PDB entry 9D49 | electron microscopy, 2.65 A resolution | chains J and R of the 12 polymer chains in the assembly

# Chain J (and R)
Molecule: Fatty acid synthase subunit alpha
Source organism: Saccharomyces cerevisiae
Notes: EC 2.3.1.86, 1.1.1.100, 2.3.1.41; chain R of this document is another copy of the same molecule, construct and numbering; everything in this record applies to it too
UniProt: P19097 (FAS2_YEAST); residues 1-1887 here = UniProt positions 1-1887
Sequence (1887 residues; row label = number of the first residue in the row):
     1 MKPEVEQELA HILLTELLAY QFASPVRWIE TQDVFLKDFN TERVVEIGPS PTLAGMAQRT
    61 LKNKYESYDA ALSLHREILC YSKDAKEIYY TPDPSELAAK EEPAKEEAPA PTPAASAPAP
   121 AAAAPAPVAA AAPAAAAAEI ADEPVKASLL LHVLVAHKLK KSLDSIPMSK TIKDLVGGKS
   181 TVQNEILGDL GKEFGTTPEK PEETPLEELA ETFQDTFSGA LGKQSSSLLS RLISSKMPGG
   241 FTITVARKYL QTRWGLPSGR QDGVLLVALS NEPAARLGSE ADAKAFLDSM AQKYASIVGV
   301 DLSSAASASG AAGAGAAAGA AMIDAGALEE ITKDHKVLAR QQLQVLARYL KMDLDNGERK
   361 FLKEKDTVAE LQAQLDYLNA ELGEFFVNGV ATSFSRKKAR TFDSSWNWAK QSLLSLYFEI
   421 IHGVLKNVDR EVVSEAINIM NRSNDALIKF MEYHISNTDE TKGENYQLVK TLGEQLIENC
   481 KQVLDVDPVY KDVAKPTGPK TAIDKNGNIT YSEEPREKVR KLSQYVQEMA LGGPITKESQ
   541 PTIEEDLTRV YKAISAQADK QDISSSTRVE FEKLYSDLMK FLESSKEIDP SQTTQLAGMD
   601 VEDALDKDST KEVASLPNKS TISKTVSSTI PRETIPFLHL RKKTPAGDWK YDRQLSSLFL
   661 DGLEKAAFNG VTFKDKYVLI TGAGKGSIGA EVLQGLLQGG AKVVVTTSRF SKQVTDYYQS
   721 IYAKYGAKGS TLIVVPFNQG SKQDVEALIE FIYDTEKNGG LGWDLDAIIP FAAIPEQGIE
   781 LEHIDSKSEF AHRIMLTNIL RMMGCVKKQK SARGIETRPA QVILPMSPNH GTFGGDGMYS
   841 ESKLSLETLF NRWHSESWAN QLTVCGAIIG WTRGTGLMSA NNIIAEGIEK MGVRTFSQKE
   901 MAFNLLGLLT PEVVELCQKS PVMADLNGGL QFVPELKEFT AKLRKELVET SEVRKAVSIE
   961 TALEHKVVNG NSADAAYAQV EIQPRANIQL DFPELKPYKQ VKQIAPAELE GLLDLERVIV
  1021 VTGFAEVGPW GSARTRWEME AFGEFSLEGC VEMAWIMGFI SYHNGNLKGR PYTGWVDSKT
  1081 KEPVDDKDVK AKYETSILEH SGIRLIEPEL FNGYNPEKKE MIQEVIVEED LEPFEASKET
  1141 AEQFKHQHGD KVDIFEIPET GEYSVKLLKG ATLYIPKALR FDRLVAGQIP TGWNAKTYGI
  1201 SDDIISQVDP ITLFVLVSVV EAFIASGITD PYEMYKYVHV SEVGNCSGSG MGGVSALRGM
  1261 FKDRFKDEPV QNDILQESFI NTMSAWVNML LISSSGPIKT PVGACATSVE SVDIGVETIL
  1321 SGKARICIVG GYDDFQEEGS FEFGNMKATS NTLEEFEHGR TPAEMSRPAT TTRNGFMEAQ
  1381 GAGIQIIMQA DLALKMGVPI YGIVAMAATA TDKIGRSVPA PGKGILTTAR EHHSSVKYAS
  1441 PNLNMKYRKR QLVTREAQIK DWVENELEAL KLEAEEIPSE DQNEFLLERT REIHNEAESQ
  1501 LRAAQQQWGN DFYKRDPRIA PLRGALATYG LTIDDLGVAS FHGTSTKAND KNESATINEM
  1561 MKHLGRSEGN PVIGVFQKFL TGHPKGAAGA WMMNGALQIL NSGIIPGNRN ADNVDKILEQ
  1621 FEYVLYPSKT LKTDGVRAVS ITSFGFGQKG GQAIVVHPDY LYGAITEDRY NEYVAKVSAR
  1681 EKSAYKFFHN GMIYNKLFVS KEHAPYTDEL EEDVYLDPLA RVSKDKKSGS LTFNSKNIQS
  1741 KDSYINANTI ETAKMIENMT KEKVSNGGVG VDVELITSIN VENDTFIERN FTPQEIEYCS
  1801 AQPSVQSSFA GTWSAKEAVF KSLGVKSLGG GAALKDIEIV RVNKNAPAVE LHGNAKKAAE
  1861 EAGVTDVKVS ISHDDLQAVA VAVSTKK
Unresolved in the structure: 95-328, 540-622, 875-879, 972-978, 1745-1887
Small-molecule neighbours: Palmitoyl-CoA (PKZ): L413, L414, L416, Y417, I420, R430, V432, V433, A436, I437, M440, F450, M451, H454, I455, V469, L472, G473, Q475, L476, N479, K491, V493, R520, K521
Swiss-Prot annotation at these positions:
  - active site (For beta-ketoacyl synthase activity): C1305, H1542, H1583
  - binding site (acetyl-CoA): D1772 to E1774, Y1798, S1808, E1817 to S1827, R1841 to K1844, I1871 to H1873
  - binding site (Mg(2+)): D1772, V1773, E1774, S1872, H1873
  - modified residue: S50 (Phosphoserine), S180 (O-(pantetheine 4'-phosphoryl)serine), S523 (Phosphoserine), S958 (Phosphoserine), S1440 (Phosphoserine)
  - cross-link: K37 (Glycyl lysine isopeptide (Lys-Gly) (interchain with G-Cter in ubiquitin))
  - mutagenesis: G1250 (G1250S: Cerulenin-resistance), V1769 (V1769D: Does not affect oligomerization; when associated with S-1771 and L-1773 or S-1771; L-1773; S-1879 and E-1881), G1770 (G1770D: Loss of transferase activity), V1771 (V1771S: Does not affect oligomerization but lacks transferase activity; when associated with D-1769 and L-1773 or D-1769; L-1773; S-1879 and E-1881), D1772 (D1772S: Loss of transferase activity; when associated with S-1774), V1773 (V1773L: Does not affect oligomerization but lacks transferase activity; when associated with D-1769 and S-1771 or D-1769; S-1771; S-1879 and E-1881), E1774 (E1774S: Loss of transferase activity; when associated with S-1772), R1841 (R1841A: Loss off transferase activity), V1879 (V1879S: Does not affect oligomerization but lacks transferase activity; when associated with D-1769; S-1771; L-1773 and E-1881), V1881 (V1881E: Does not affect oligomerization but lacks transferase activity; when associated with D-1769; S-1771; L-1773 and S-1879)

# Interface between chain J and chain R
Residue-residue contacts (171):
  H335(J) - Y349(R)
  K336(J) - Y349(R)  hydrogen bond (side chain-backbone)
  K336(J) - L350(R)
  A339(J) - L346(R)  hydrophobic
  A339(J) - Y349(R)  hydrophobic
  A339(J) - L350(R)  hydrophobic
  R340(J) - L350(R)
  R340(J) - M352(R)
  Q342(J) - L346(R)
  L343(J) - L346(R)
  L343(J) - A347(R)
  L343(J) - L350(R)  hydrophobic
  L343(J) - M352(R)  hydrophobic
  L346(J) - A339(R)  hydrophobic
  L346(J) - Q342(R)
  L346(J) - L343(R)
  L346(J) - L346(R)  hydrophobic
  A347(J) - L343(R)
  Y349(J) - H335(R)
  Y349(J) - K336(R)  hydrogen bond (backbone-side chain)
  Y349(J) - A339(R)  hydrophobic
  L350(J) - K336(R)
  L350(J) - A339(R)  hydrophobic
  L350(J) - R340(R)
  L350(J) - L343(R)  hydrophobic
  M352(J) - R340(R)
  M352(J) - L343(R)  hydrophobic
  L354(J) - L354(R)  hydrophobic
  G357(J) - G357(R)
  E358(J) - K360(R)  salt bridge
  K360(J) - E358(R)  salt bridge
  K360(J) - F361(R)
  F361(J) - K360(R)
  F361(J) - F361(R)
  F361(J) - E364(R)
  E364(J) - F361(R)
  E364(J) - E364(R)
  E364(J) - K365(R)  salt bridge
  E364(J) - V368(R)
  K365(J) - E364(R)  salt bridge
  T367(J) - V368(R)
  V368(J) - E364(R)
  V368(J) - T367(R)
  V368(J) - V368(R)  hydrophobic
  V368(J) - L371(R)  hydrophobic
  L371(J) - V368(R)  hydrophobic
  L371(J) - Q372(R)
  L371(J) - L375(R)  hydrophobic
  Q372(J) - L371(R)
  Q374(J) - L375(R)
  L375(J) - L371(R)  hydrophobic
  L375(J) - Q374(R)
  L375(J) - L375(R)  hydrophobic
  L375(J) - L378(R)  hydrophobic
  Y377(J) - V390(R)  hydrogen bond (side chain-backbone)
  Y377(J) - A391(R)
  Y377(J) - T392(R)  hydrogen bond (side chain-backbone)
  Y377(J) - Q743(R)
  L378(J) - L375(R)  hydrophobic
  L378(J) - L378(R)  hydrophobic
  A380(J) - K742(R)  hydrogen bond (backbone-side chain)
  A380(J) - Q743(R)
  E381(J) - V390(R)
  E381(J) - S741(R)
  E381(J) - K742(R)  hydrogen bond (side chain-backbone)
  E381(J) - Q743(R)  hydrogen bond (side chain-backbone)
  E381(J) - R793(R)  salt bridge
  L382(J) - F386(R)  hydrophobic
  F386(J) - L382(R)  hydrophobic
  V390(J) - Y377(R)  hydrogen bond (backbone-side chain)
  V390(J) - E381(R)
  A391(J) - Y377(R)
  T392(J) - Y377(R)  hydrogen bond (backbone-side chain)
  S741(J) - E381(R)
  K742(J) - A380(R)  hydrogen bond (side chain-backbone)
  K742(J) - E381(R)  hydrogen bond (backbone-side chain)
  Q743(J) - Y377(R)
  Q743(J) - A380(R)
  Q743(J) - E381(R)  hydrogen bond (backbone-side chain)
  I779(J) - R852(R)
  E780(J) - R852(R)
  E780(J) - E856(R)
  E780(J) - S857(R)  hydrogen bond
  L781(J) - L800(R)  hydrophobic
  L781(J) - M803(R)  hydrophobic
  L781(J) - G804(R)
  L781(J) - L849(R)  hydrophobic
  L781(J) - R852(R)
  L781(J) - E856(R)  hydrogen bond (backbone-side chain)
  L781(J) - W858(R)
  L781(J) - L862(R)  hydrophobic
  E782(J) - G804(R)
  E782(J) - K807(R)
  E782(J) - K808(R)  hydrogen bond (backbone-side chain)
  E782(J) - S857(R)
  E782(J) - W858(R)
  I784(J) - R852(R)
  E789(J) - R793(R)  salt bridge
  E789(J) - R801(R)  salt bridge
  H792(J) - H792(R)  hydrogen bond
  R793(J) - E381(R)  salt bridge
  R793(J) - E789(R)  salt bridge
  L796(J) - M838(R)  hydrophobic
  T797(J) - M838(R)
  L800(J) - L781(R)  hydrophobic
  L800(J) - M838(R)  hydrophobic
  L800(J) - E841(R)
  R801(J) - E789(R)  salt bridge
  M803(J) - L781(R)  hydrophobic
  G804(J) - L781(R)
  G804(J) - E782(R)
  K807(J) - E782(R)
  K808(J) - E782(R)  hydrogen bond (side chain-backbone)
  H830(J) - N851(R)  hydrogen bond (backbone-side chain)
  G831(J) - N851(R)
  G831(J) - R852(R)
  G831(J) - S855(R)  hydrogen bond (backbone-side chain)
  T832(J) - N851(R)
  T832(J) - S855(R)
  F833(J) - S855(R)
  G834(J) - S855(R)  hydrogen bond (backbone-side chain)
  G834(J) - E856(R)
  G835(J) - E856(R)  hydrogen bond (backbone-side chain)
  D836(J) - R852(R)  salt bridge
  G837(J) - R852(R)  hydrogen bond (backbone-side chain)
  M838(J) - L796(R)  hydrophobic
  M838(J) - T797(R)
  M838(J) - L800(R)  hydrophobic
  S840(J) - T848(R)
  S840(J) - R852(R)
  E841(J) - L800(R)
  E841(J) - S845(R)
  E841(J) - T848(R)  hydrogen bond
  E841(J) - R852(R)  salt bridge
  L844(J) - L844(R)
  L844(J) - E847(R)
  L844(J) - T848(R)
  S845(J) - E841(R)
  S845(J) - S845(R)
  E847(J) - L844(R)
  T848(J) - S840(R)
  T848(J) - E841(R)  hydrogen bond
  T848(J) - L844(R)
  L849(J) - L781(R)  hydrophobic
  N851(J) - H830(R)  hydrogen bond (side chain-backbone)
  N851(J) - G831(R)
  N851(J) - T832(R)
  R852(J) - I779(R)
  R852(J) - E780(R)
  R852(J) - L781(R)
  R852(J) - I784(R)
  R852(J) - G831(R)
  R852(J) - D836(R)  salt bridge
  R852(J) - G837(R)  hydrogen bond (side chain-backbone)
  R852(J) - S840(R)
  R852(J) - E841(R)  salt bridge
  S855(J) - G831(R)  hydrogen bond (side chain-backbone)
  S855(J) - T832(R)
  S855(J) - F833(R)
  S855(J) - G834(R)  hydrogen bond (side chain-backbone)
  S855(J) - K937(R)  hydrogen bond (backbone-side chain)
  E856(J) - E780(R)
  E856(J) - L781(R)  hydrogen bond (side chain-backbone)
  E856(J) - G834(R)
  E856(J) - G835(R)  hydrogen bond (side chain-backbone)
  S857(J) - E780(R)  hydrogen bond
  S857(J) - E782(R)
  W858(J) - L781(R)
  W858(J) - E782(R)
  L862(J) - L781(R)  hydrophobic
  K937(J) - S855(R)  hydrogen bond (side chain-backbone)
Other interface residues (no listed pair), chain J (79 interface residues in all): V387, G740, D785
Other interface residues (no listed pair), chain R (79 interface residues in all): V387, G740, D785

# Overview
Chain J and chain R each contribute 79 residues to their interface, with 33 hydrogen bonds and 14 salt
bridges. Polar contacts include E358(J)-K360(R), E364(J)-K365(R) and E381(J)-R793(R). Chain J binds
Palmitoyl-CoA.
Both chains are Fatty acid synthase subunit alpha (Saccharomyces cerevisiae). Entry 9D49 (Atomic model of
triple mutant S. cerevisiae Fatty Acid Synthase (FAS) in complex with Palmitoyl-CoA (in ...) was determined by
electron microscopy together with 9P4V, 9P4W, 9D47, 9D48 and 9D4A from the same study.
